7TR6 - chains M and N of the 15 polymer chains in the assembly; structure by electron microscopy, 3.40 A resolution.

[Chain M (and N)]
Molecule: Cas7a
Organism: Pyrococcus furiosus DSM 3638
Notes: chain N of this document is another copy of the same molecule, construct and numbering; everything in this record applies to it too
UniProtKB: Q8U333 (Q8U333_PYRFU); numbering as in UniProt (aligned over 1-336)
Sequence (336 residues; numbered 1 to 336; the number before each row is that of its first residue):
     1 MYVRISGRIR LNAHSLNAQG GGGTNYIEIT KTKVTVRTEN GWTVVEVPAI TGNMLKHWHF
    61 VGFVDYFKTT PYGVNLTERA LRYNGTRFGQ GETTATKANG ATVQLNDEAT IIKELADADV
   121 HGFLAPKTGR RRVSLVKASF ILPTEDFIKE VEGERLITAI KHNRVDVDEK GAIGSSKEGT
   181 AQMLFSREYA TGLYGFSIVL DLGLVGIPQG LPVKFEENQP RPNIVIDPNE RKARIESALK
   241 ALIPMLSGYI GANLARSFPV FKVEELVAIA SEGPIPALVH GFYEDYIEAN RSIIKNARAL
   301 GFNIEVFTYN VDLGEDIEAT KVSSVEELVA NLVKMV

[Chain M / chain N interface]
Contacting residue pairs - 86 pairs, chain M then chain N:
  Arg10(M) with Thr35(N); Tyr283(N), hydrogen bond (backbone-side chain)
  Asn12(M) with Lys33(N); Val34(N); Thr35(N); Phe282(N)
  Ala13(M) with Phe140(N); Leu142(N), hydrophobic
  Asp65(M) with Pro274(N)
  Tyr66(M) with Pro274(N), hydrogen bond (side chain-backbone); Phe302(N)
  Val74(M) with Phe215(N), hydrophobic
  Glu78(M) with Gly210(N); Leu211(N)
  Leu81(M) with Val213(N), hydrophobic
  Arg82(M) with Gln209(N); Gly210(N)
  Ala98(M) with Phe215(N), hydrophobic
  Phe147(M) with Thr35(N); Trp42(N), hydrophobic
  Glu150(M) with Gly41(N); Trp42(N), hydrogen bond (side chain-backbone)
  Glu154(M) with Val44(N)
  Leu156(M) with Lys33(N)
  Thr158(M) with Lys31(N); Thr32(N); Lys33(N)
  Ile160(M) with Thr30(N); Lys31(N)
  Lys161(M) with Gln19(N)
  His162(M) with Thr51(N)
  Arg164(M) with Thr86(N)
  Val165(M) with Asn84(N)
  Asp166(M) with Asn84(N); Thr86(N)
  Val167(M) with Arg82(N); Asn84(N), hydrogen bond (backbone-side chain)
  Asp168(M) with Arg82(N), hydrogen bond (backbone-side chain)
  Glu169(M) with Arg82(N)
  Ala181(M) with Gly89(N); Gln90(N)
  Tyr189(M) with Thr51(N); Phe140(N), hydrophobic
  Thr191(M) with Lys33(N); Thr35(N)
  Gly192(M) with Thr35(N)
  Leu193(M) with Trp42(N), hydrophobic
  Ile243(M) with Pro276(N), hydrophobic; Leu300(N), hydrophobic
  Ser247(M) with Ala277(N), hydrogen bond (side chain-backbone)
  Tyr249(M) with Arg4(N), hydrogen bond; Val199(N); Asp201(N), hydrogen bond; Ala277(N), hydrophobic
  Leu254(M) with Lys137(N)
  Ala255(M) with Lys56(N); Ser134(N); Val136(N); Ala138(N)
  Arg256(M) with Gly52(N); Asn53(N); Ala138(N)
  Ser257(M) with Ala138(N); Ser139(N), hydrogen bond (backbone-side chain)
  Phe258(M) with Lys137(N); Ala138(N); Ser139(N), hydrogen bond (backbone-side chain); Val199(N), hydrophobic; Ala277(N), hydrophobic
  Val260(M) with His280(N); Phe282(N), hydrophobic; Tyr283(N), hydrogen bond (backbone-side chain)
  Phe261(M) with Val279(N); Tyr283(N), hydrogen bond (backbone-side chain)
  Lys262(M) with Tyr283(N), hydrogen bond (backbone-side chain)
  Ser323(M) with Ser292(N), hydrogen bond (backbone-side chain)
  Ser324(M) with Ser292(N); Asn296(N)
  Glu326(M) with Ser292(N); Ile293(N); Ile294(N); Asn296(N); Ala297(N), hydrogen bond (side chain-backbone); Leu300(N)
  Glu327(M) with Asn296(N)
  Ala330(M) with Leu300(N), hydrophobic
Other interface residues (no listed pair), chain M (52 interface residues in all): Lys68, Gly73, Asn99, Asp146, Lys240, Pro259, Val325
Other interface residues (no listed pair), chain N (56 interface residues in all): Asn40, Gly85, Ser197, Pro212, Asn218, Pro220, Ile275, Asp285

[In short]
52 residues of chain M face 56 of chain N across their interface; the contacts include 15 hydrogen bonds.
Among the polar pairs are Arg10(M)-Tyr283(N), Tyr66(M)-Pro274(N) and Glu150(M)-Trp42(N).
Both chains are Cas7a (Pyrococcus furiosus DSM 3638). Entry 7TR6 (Cascade complex from type I-A CRISPR-Cas
system) was determined by electron microscopy (same publication as 7TR8, 7TR9 and 7TRA).
